Entry 3JD7 (electron microscopy, 3.90 A resolution); this record covers chains 2 and 4 of the 4 polymer chains in the assembly.

# Chain 2
Name: Capsid protein VP2
Source organism: Coxsackievirus B3
UniProtKB: Q66282 (POLG_CXB3W); residues 1-263 here correspond to UniProt positions 70-332 (UniProt number = residue number + 69)
Sequence (263 residues; each row starts with the number of its first residue):
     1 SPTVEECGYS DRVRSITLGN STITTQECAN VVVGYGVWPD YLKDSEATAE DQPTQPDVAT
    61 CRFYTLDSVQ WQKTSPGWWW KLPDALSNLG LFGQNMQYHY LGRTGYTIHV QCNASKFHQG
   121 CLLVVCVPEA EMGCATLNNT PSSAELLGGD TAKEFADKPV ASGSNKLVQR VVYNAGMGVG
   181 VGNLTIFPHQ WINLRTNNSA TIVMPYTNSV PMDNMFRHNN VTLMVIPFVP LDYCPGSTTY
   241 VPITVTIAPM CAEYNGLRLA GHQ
Unresolved in the structure: 1-7
Sequence notes: conflict T151 (Ser220 in Q66282), V245 (Ile314 in Q66282)
Swiss-Prot annotation at these positions:
  - site: Q263 (Cleavage)

# Chain 4
Name: Capsid protein VP4
Source organism: Coxsackievirus B3
UniProtKB: Q66282 (POLG_CXB3W); residues 2-69 here = UniProt positions 2-69
Sequence (68 residues; each row starts with the number of its first residue):
     2 GAQVSTQKTG AHETGLNASG NSIIHYTNIN YYKDAASNSA NRQDFTQDPS KFTEPVKDIM
    62 IKSLPALN
Unresolved in the structure: 13-24
Swiss-Prot annotation at these positions:
  - site: N69 (Cleavage)
  - lipidation: G2 (N-myristoyl glycine)

# How chain 2 and chain 4 interact
Contacting residue pairs - 14 pairs, chain 2 then chain 4:
  S10(2) - N69(4)
  D11(2) - N69(4)  hydrogen bond (backbone-backbone)
  R12(2) - L68(4)
  R14(2) - D59(4)  salt bridge
  N30(2) - D59(4)
  N30(2) - M61(4)
  V31(2) - V57(4)
  V31(2) - K58(4)  hydrogen bond (backbone-backbone)
  V32(2) - P56(4)
  V33(2) - P56(4)  hydrogen bond (backbone-backbone)
  V33(2) - K58(4)
  G34(2) - P56(4)
  Y35(2) - K52(4)
  Y35(2) - F53(4)  hydrophobic
Other interface residues (no listed pair), chain 2 (13 interface residues in all): C28, A29, W38
Other interface residues (no listed pair), chain 4 (10 interface residues in all): A67

# Overview
Chain 2 and chain 4 form an interface of 13 and 10 residues respectively; the contacts include 3 hydrogen
bonds and 1 salt bridge. Among the polar pairs are R14(2)-D59(4), D11(2)-N69(4) and V31(2)-K58(4).
Chain 2 is Capsid protein VP2 and chain 4 is Capsid protein VP4, both from Coxsackievirus B3; the structure,
The novel asymmetric entry intermediate of a picornavirus captured with nanodiscs, was determined by electron
microscopy.
